PDB entry 2ANH | X-ray diffraction, 2.40 A resolution | chains A and B

== Chain A (and B) ==
Name: Alkaline phosphatase
Source organism: Escherichia coli
Notes: EC 3.1.3.1; chain B of this document is another copy of the same molecule, construct and numbering; everything in this record applies to it too
Reference sequence: P00634 (PPB_ECOLI); residues 4-449 here correspond to UniProt positions 26-471 (UniProt number = residue number + 22)
Sequence (446 residues; each row starts with the number of its first residue):
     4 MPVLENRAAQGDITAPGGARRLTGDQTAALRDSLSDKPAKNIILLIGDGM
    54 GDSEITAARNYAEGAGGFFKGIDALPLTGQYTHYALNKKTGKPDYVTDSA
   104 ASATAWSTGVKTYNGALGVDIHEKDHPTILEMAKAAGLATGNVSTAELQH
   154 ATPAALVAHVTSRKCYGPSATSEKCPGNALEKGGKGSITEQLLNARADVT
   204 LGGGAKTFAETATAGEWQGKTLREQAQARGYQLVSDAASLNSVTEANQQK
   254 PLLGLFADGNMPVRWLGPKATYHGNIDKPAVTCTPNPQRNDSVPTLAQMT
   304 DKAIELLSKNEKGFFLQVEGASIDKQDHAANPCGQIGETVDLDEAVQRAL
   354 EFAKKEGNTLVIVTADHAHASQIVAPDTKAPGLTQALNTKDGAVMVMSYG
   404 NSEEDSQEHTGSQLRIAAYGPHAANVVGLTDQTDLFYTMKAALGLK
Disulfide bonds: C168-C178, C286-C336
Sequence notes: engineered mutation H153 (Asp175 in P00634)
Bound ions: Zn2+ site 1: D51, D369, H370 (together with phosphate ion); Zn2+ site 2: D51, H153, T155, E322; Zn2+ site 3: D327, H331, H412 (together with phosphate ion)
Curated features (UniProtKB/Swiss-Prot):
  - active site: S102 (Phosphoserine intermediate)
  - binding site (Mg(2+)): D51, T155, E322
  - binding site (Zn(2+)): D51, D327, H331, D369, H370, H412

== Interface between chain A and chain B ==
Pairs across the interface (197; chain A residue first):
  R10(A) - V430(B)  hydrogen bond (side chain-backbone)
  R10(A) - G431(B)
  R10(A) - L432(B)  hydrogen bond (side chain-backbone)
  R10(A) - T433(B)
  I16(A) - Y87(B)
  I16(A) - L89(B)  hydrophobic
  I16(A) - P96(B)  hydrophobic
  I16(A) - K114(B)
  T17(A) - L89(B)
  T17(A) - G94(B)
  T17(A) - V113(B)
  T17(A) - I124(B)
  P19(A) - V113(B)
  P19(A) - H129(B)
  P19(A) - Y440(B)
  G20(A) - G112(B)  hydrogen bond (backbone-backbone)
  G20(A) - Y440(B)  hydrogen bond (backbone-side chain)
  A22(A) - Y87(B)
  A22(A) - K114(B)
  A22(A) - D434(B)
  A22(A) - T436(B)
  R23(A) - T436(B)
  R23(A) - D437(B)
  R23(A) - Y440(B)
  R24(A) - T85(B)  hydrogen bond
  R24(A) - Y87(B)
  R24(A) - T433(B)  hydrogen bond (side chain-backbone)
  R24(A) - D434(B)
  R24(A) - D437(B)  hydrogen bond (backbone-side chain)
  L25(A) - N428(B)
  L25(A) - D437(B)  hydrogen bond (backbone-side chain)
  G27(A) - N428(B)
  D28(A) - H425(B)  salt bridge
  D28(A) - N428(B)  hydrogen bond
  Q29(A) - A427(B)
  Q29(A) - N428(B)  hydrogen bond (backbone-side chain)
  T30(A) - S38(B)
  T30(A) - A427(B)
  L33(A) - L37(B)  hydrophobic
  L33(A) - A427(B)  hydrophobic
  L33(A) - V430(B)  hydrophobic
  R34(A) - L37(B)  hydrogen bond (side chain-backbone)
  R34(A) - D39(B)  salt bridge
  L37(A) - L33(B)  hydrophobic
  L37(A) - R34(B)
  L37(A) - L37(B)  hydrophobic
  D39(A) - R34(B)  salt bridge
  D55(A) - Q83(B)
  D55(A) - S415(B)
  D55(A) - Q416(B)  hydrogen bond
  S56(A) - S415(B)  hydrogen bond (backbone-side chain)
  T59(A) - G414(B)
  T59(A) - S415(B)
  T59(A) - Q416(B)  hydrogen bond (side chain-backbone)
  R62(A) - T85(B)
  R62(A) - Q416(B)  hydrogen bond
  R62(A) - L432(B)
  N63(A) - Y98(B)
  A68(A) - Y87(B)
  A68(A) - P96(B)  hydrophobic
  A68(A) - Y98(B)  hydrophobic
  G69(A) - Y87(B)
  D76(A) - L432(B)
  P79(A) - V430(B)
  T81(A) - T81(B)  hydrogen bond (side chain-backbone)
  T81(A) - G82(B)
  T81(A) - Q83(B)
  T81(A) - V430(B)
  T81(A) - G431(B)  hydrogen bond (side chain-backbone)
  G82(A) - T81(B)
  G82(A) - Q83(B)  hydrogen bond (backbone-side chain)
  Q83(A) - D55(B)
  Q83(A) - T81(B)
  Q83(A) - G82(B)  hydrogen bond (side chain-backbone)
  Q83(A) - Q83(B)
  Q83(A) - R418(B)  hydrogen bond
  T85(A) - R24(B)  hydrogen bond
  T85(A) - R62(B)
  Y87(A) - I16(B)
  Y87(A) - A22(B)
  Y87(A) - A68(B)  hydrophobic
  Y87(A) - G69(B)
  L89(A) - I16(B)  hydrophobic
  L89(A) - T17(B)
  G94(A) - T17(B)
  K95(A) - D394(B)  hydrogen bond (side chain-backbone)
  K95(A) - G395(B)
  P96(A) - I16(B)  hydrophobic
  P96(A) - A68(B)  hydrophobic
  P96(A) - D394(B)
  P96(A) - A396(B)
  Y98(A) - N63(B)
  Y98(A) - A68(B)  hydrophobic
  Y98(A) - I376(B)  hydrophobic
  Y98(A) - T392(B)  hydrogen bond
  Y98(A) - D394(B)  hydrogen bond
  Y98(A) - V397(B)
  Y98(A) - M398(B)  hydrophobic
  V99(A) - I376(B)
  V99(A) - V377(B)
  V99(A) - A378(B)
  G112(A) - G20(B)  hydrogen bond (backbone-backbone)
  V113(A) - T17(B)
  V113(A) - P19(B)
  K114(A) - I16(B)
  K114(A) - A22(B)
  I124(A) - T17(B)
  H129(A) - P19(B)
  Y275(A) - E406(B)  hydrogen bond
  H276(A) - E406(B)  salt bridge
  H372(A) - Q375(B)
  A373(A) - Q375(B)  hydrogen bond (backbone-side chain)
  Q375(A) - H372(B)
  Q375(A) - A373(B)  hydrogen bond (side chain-backbone)
  Q375(A) - Q375(B)
  Q375(A) - N404(B)
  Q375(A) - T413(B)
  I376(A) - Y98(B)  hydrophobic
  I376(A) - V99(B)
  I376(A) - T413(B)
  I376(A) - G414(B)  hydrogen bond (backbone-backbone)
  V377(A) - V99(B)
  V377(A) - N404(B)
  A378(A) - V99(B)
  T381(A) - N404(B)
  T381(A) - E411(B)
  K382(A) - S405(B)
  K382(A) - E406(B)  hydrogen bond (backbone-backbone)
  K382(A) - E407(B)
  A383(A) - N404(B)
  A383(A) - E406(B)
  P384(A) - P384(B)
  P384(A) - G403(B)
  P384(A) - S405(B)
  P384(A) - E406(B)
  T392(A) - Y98(B)  hydrogen bond
  D394(A) - K95(B)  hydrogen bond (backbone-side chain)
  D394(A) - P96(B)
  D394(A) - Y98(B)  hydrogen bond
  G395(A) - K95(B)
  A396(A) - P96(B)
  V397(A) - Y98(B)
  M398(A) - Y98(B)  hydrophobic
  G403(A) - P384(B)
  N404(A) - Q375(B)
  N404(A) - V377(B)
  N404(A) - T381(B)
  N404(A) - A383(B)
  S405(A) - K382(B)
  S405(A) - P384(B)
  E406(A) - Y275(B)  hydrogen bond
  E406(A) - H276(B)  salt bridge
  E406(A) - K382(B)  hydrogen bond (backbone-backbone)
  E406(A) - A383(B)
  E406(A) - P384(B)
  E407(A) - K382(B)
  E411(A) - T381(B)
  T413(A) - Q375(B)
  T413(A) - I376(B)
  G414(A) - T59(B)
  G414(A) - I376(B)  hydrogen bond (backbone-backbone)
  S415(A) - D55(B)
  S415(A) - S56(B)  hydrogen bond (side chain-backbone)
  S415(A) - T59(B)
  Q416(A) - D55(B)  hydrogen bond
  Q416(A) - T59(B)  hydrogen bond (backbone-side chain)
  Q416(A) - R62(B)  hydrogen bond
  R418(A) - Q83(B)  hydrogen bond
  H425(A) - D28(B)  salt bridge
  A427(A) - T30(B)
  A427(A) - L33(B)  hydrophobic
  N428(A) - L25(B)
  N428(A) - G27(B)
  N428(A) - D28(B)  hydrogen bond
  N428(A) - Q29(B)  hydrogen bond (side chain-backbone)
  V430(A) - R10(B)  hydrogen bond (backbone-side chain)
  V430(A) - L33(B)  hydrophobic
  V430(A) - P79(B)
  V430(A) - T81(B)
  G431(A) - R10(B)
  G431(A) - T81(B)  hydrogen bond (backbone-side chain)
  L432(A) - R10(B)  hydrogen bond (backbone-side chain)
  L432(A) - R24(B)
  L432(A) - R62(B)
  L432(A) - D76(B)
  T433(A) - R10(B)
  T433(A) - R24(B)
  D434(A) - A22(B)
  D434(A) - R24(B)
  T436(A) - A22(B)
  T436(A) - R23(B)
  D437(A) - R23(B)
  D437(A) - R24(B)  hydrogen bond (side chain-backbone)
  D437(A) - L25(B)  hydrogen bond (side chain-backbone)
  Y440(A) - P19(B)
  Y440(A) - G20(B)  hydrogen bond (side chain-backbone)
  Y440(A) - R23(B)
Also at the interface, not in a pair above, chain A (91 interface residues in all): A12, A18, S38, I58, L80, D97, G385, S401, H412
Also at the interface, not in a pair above, chain B (93 interface residues in all): A12, A18, I58, F71, L80, S374, P379, G385, S401, H412

== In short ==
Chain A and chain B form an interface of 91 and 93 residues respectively; the contacts include 49 hydrogen
bonds and 6 salt bridges. Among the polar pairs are D28(A)-H425(B), R34(A)-D39(B) and H276(A)-E406(B).
Both chains are Alkaline phosphatase (Escherichia coli). Entry 2ANH (Alkaline phosphatase (D153H)) was
determined by X-ray diffraction together with 1ANI and 1ANJ from the same study.
